1VPW - chains B and A; structure by X-ray diffraction, 2.70 A resolution.

== Chain B ==
Molecule: 17-nt DNA strand
Sequence (17 nucleotides; row label = number of the first residue in the row):
   699 TACGCAAACG TTTGCGT

== Chain A ==
Protein: Purine repressor
Organism: Escherichia coli
UniProt: P0ACP7 (PURR_ECOLI); residues 2-341 here correspond to UniProt positions 1-340 (UniProt number = residue number - 1)
Chain sequence (340 residues; row label = number of the first residue in the row):
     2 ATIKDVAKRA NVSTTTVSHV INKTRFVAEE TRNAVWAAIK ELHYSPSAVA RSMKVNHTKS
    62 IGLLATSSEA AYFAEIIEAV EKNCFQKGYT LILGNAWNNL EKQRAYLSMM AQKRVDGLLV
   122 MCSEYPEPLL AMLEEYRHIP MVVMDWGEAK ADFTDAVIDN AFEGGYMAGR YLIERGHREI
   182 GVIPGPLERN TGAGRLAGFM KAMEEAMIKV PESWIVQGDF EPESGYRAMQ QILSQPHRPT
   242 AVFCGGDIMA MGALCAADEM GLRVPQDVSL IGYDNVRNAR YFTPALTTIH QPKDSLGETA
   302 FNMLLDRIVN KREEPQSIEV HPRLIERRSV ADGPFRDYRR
Not modelled in the structure: 2, 341
Construct notes: engineered mutation Met54 (Leu53 in P0ACP7)
Residues lining bound ligands: hypoxanthine (HPA): Ala71, Tyr73, Phe74, Ser124, Arg190, Thr192, Arg196, Phe221, Asp275

== How chain B and chain A interact ==
Contacting residue pairs (18):
  DA700(B) with Ala29(A), phosphate contact
  DC701(B) with Thr17(A), sugar contact; Arg26(A), base contact; Phe27(A), phosphate contact; Val28(A), phosphate contact; Ala29(A), hydrogen bond to the phosphate; Thr32(A), hydrogen bond to the phosphate
  DG702(B) with Val13(A), phosphate contact; Ser14(A), hydrogen bond to the phosphate; Thr17(A), hydrogen bond to the phosphate; Arg26(A), hydrogen bond to the base
  DC703(B) with Thr16(A), hydrogen bond to the base
  DA704(B) with Thr16(A), hydrogen bond to the base
  DA706(B) with Lys55(A), base contact
  DC707(B) with Met54(A), base contact; Lys55(A), base contact
  DG708(B) with Met54(A), base contact
  DT709(B) with Arg115(A), salt bridge to the phosphate
Other interface residues (no listed pair), chain A (13 interface residues in all): Asn12

== Summary ==
9 residues of chain B face 13 of chain A across their interface, with 7 hydrogen bonds and 1 salt bridge.
Polar contacts include DG702(B)-Arg26(A), DC703(B)-Thr16(A) and DA704(B)-Thr16(A). Ligands of chain A:
hypoxanthine.
Here chain B is a 17-nt DNA strand and chain A is Purine repressor (Escherichia coli). Entry 1VPW (Structure
of the purr mutant, L54M, bound to hypoxanthine and purf operator DNA) was determined by X-ray diffraction.
